6IML - chains A and D of the 4 polymer chains in the assembly; structure by X-ray diffraction, 2.35 A resolution.

== Chain A ==
Name: DNA ligase
From: African swine fever virus
Reference sequence: A0A0A1E0U0 (A0A0A1E0U0_ASF); residue numbers follow UniProt; this construct covers 1-419
Chain sequence (419 residues; numbered 1 to 419; the number before each row is that of its first residue):
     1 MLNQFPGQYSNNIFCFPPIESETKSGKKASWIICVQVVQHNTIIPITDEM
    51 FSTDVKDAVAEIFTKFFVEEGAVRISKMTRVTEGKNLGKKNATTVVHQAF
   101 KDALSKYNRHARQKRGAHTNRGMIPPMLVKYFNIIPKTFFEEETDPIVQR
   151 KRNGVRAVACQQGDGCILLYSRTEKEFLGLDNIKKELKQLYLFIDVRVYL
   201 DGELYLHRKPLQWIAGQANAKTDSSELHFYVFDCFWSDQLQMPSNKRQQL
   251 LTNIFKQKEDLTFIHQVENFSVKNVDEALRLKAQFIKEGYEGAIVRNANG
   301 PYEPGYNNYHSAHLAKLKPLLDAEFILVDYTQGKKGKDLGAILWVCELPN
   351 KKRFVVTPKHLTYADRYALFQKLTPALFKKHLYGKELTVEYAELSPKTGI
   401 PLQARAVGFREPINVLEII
Not modelled in the structure: 116-121, 410-419
What the authors report for this chain:
  - binding site for the 10-nt DNA strand: Lys-27, Tyr-363
  - binding site for the 22-nt DNA strand: Lys-24, Trp-31, Thr-64, Lys-89, Lys-90, Asn-91, Leu-402, Gln-403
  - binding site for the 12-nt DNA strand (chain D): Lys-85, Asn-86, Gln-98, Ser-105, Leu-211, Ala-215, Asn-219
  - contacts within the chain: Arg-112/Thr-173 (hydrogen bond), Gln-113/Thr-173 (backbone contact), Lys-114/Asn-307 (hydrogen bond), Arg-115/Tyr-306 (pi stacking), Glu-22/Asn-307 (backbone contact)
  - mutagenesis - L402R (about 20-fold), Q403F (more than 600-fold): decreased catalytic activity on DNA-CT
  - mutagenesis - L402R (about 20-fold), Q403F (more than 600-fold): decreased catalytic activity on DNA-TC
  - mutagenesis - L402R (100-200-fold), Q403F (100-200-fold): decreased catalytic activity on DNA-GC and DNA-CG substrates
  - mutagenesis - L402R (40-75-fold), Q403F (40-75-fold): decreased catalytic activity on DNA-AT and DNA-TA substrates
  - mutagenesis - N153D/L402R/Q403F, N153D/L211F/L402R/Q403F, L402R/Q403F: decreased catalytic activity
  - catalytic residues: Lys-151 (by similarity / conservation)
  - mutagenesis - L402R (100-200-fold), Q403F (100-200-fold): decreased catalytic activity on DNA-CG

== Chain D ==
Molecule: 12-nt DNA strand
Sequence (12 nucleotides; numbered 1 to 12; the number before each row is that of its first residue):
     1 TCCGGGATGCGT

== How chain A and chain D interact ==
Residue-residue contacts - 20 pairs, chain A then chain D:
  Lys-85(A) with DA7(D), salt bridge to the phosphate; DT8(D), phosphate contact
  Asn-86(A) with DG6(D), hydrogen bond to the phosphate; DA7(D), hydrogen bond to the phosphate
  Gln-98(A) with DT8(D), hydrogen bond to the phosphate
  Lys-101(A) with DT8(D), phosphate contact
  Ser-105(A) with DG9(D), hydrogen bond to the phosphate
  Arg-112(A) with DC10(D), salt bridge to the phosphate
  Gly-154(A) with DT12(D), sugar contact
  Val-155(A) with DG11(D), phosphate contact
  Arg-156(A) with DT12(D), hydrogen bond to the phosphate
  Ser-171(A) with DG11(D), hydrogen bond to the phosphate
  Arg-172(A) with DT12(D), salt bridge to the phosphate
  Thr-173(A) with DG11(D), hydrogen bond to the phosphate
  Lys-175(A) with DC10(D), salt bridge to the phosphate; DG11(D), phosphate contact
  Leu-211(A) with DT12(D), sugar contact
  Asn-219(A) with DC10(D), base contact; DG11(D), hydrogen bond to the sugar
  Gln-403(A) with DT12(D), sugar contact
Interface residues without a listed pair, chain A (17 interface residues in all): Ala-215

== In short ==
The interface between chain A and chain D involves 17 residues on one side and 7 on the other; the contacts
include 8 hydrogen bonds and 4 salt bridges. Polar contacts include Asn-219(A)/DG11(D), Asn-86(A)/DG6(D) and
Asn-86(A)/DA7(D). The paper reports the catalytic residue Lys-151(A); N153D/L402R/Q403F,
N153D/L211F/L402R/Q403F and L402R/Q403F of chain A reduce catalytic activity; 5 substitutions were tested in
all.
Here chain A is DNA ligase (African swine fever virus) and chain D is a 12-nt DNA strand. Entry 6IML (The
crystal structure of AsfvLIG:CT1 complex) was determined by X-ray diffraction, deposited together with 6IMK
and 6IMN.
